PDB entry 2PR4 | X-ray diffraction, 2.05 A resolution | chains L and H

Chain L:
Name: nmAb 2F5 Fab' Heavy Chain
From: Homo sapiens
Notes: antibody fragment or engineered binder
Amino-acid sequence (214 residues; row label = number of the first residue in the row):
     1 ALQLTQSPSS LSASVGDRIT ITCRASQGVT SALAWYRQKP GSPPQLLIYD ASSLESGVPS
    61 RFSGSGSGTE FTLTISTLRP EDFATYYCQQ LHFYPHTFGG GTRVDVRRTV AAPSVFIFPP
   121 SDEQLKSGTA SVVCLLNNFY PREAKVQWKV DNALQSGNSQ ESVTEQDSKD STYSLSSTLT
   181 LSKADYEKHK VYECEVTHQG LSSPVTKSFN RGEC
Unresolved in the structure: 214
Cystine bridges: Cys23-Cys88, Cys134-Cys194

Chain H:
Name: nmAb 2F5 Fab' light Chain
From: Homo sapiens
Notes: antibody fragment or engineered binder
Amino-acid sequence (235 residues; row label = number of the first residue in the row):
     1 RITLKESGPP LVKPTQTLTL TCSFSGFSLS DFGVGVGWIR QPPGKALEWL AIIYSDDDKR
    61 YSPSLNTRLT ITKDTSKNQV VLVMTRVSPV DTATYFCAHR RGPTTLFGVP IARGPVNAMD
   121 VWGQGITVTI SSTSTKGPSV FPLAPSSKST SGGTAALGCL VKDYFPEPVT VSWNSGALTS
   181 GVHTFPAVLQ SSGLYSLSSV VTVPSSSLGT QTYTCNVNHK PSNTKVDKRV EPKSC
Unresolved in the structure: 104-113, 147-150, 233-235
Cystine bridges: Cys22-Cys97, Cys159-Cys215

How chain L and chain H interact:
Contacting residue pairs - 75 pairs, chain L then chain H:
  Ala32(L) with Asn117(H)
  Ala34(L) with Asn117(H); Ala118(H), hydrophobic
  Tyr36(L) with Ala118(H); Met119(H), hydrogen bond (side chain-backbone); Trp122(H)
  Gln38(L) with Gln41(H), hydrogen bond
  Pro43(L) with Phe96(H), hydrophobic; Gly123(H)
  Pro44(L) with Leu47(H), hydrophobic; Trp122(H)
  Leu46(L) with Ala118(H), hydrophobic; Asp120(H)
  Tyr49(L) with Arg101(H); Gly114(H); Pro115(H), hydrophobic; Asn117(H); Ala118(H), hydrophobic
  Asp50(L) with Gly114(H), hydrogen bond (side chain-backbone); Asn117(H), hydrogen bond
  Glu55(L) with Arg101(H), salt bridge
  Tyr87(L) with Gln41(H), hydrogen bond; Lys45(H); Ala46(H), hydrophobic; Leu47(H), hydrophobic
  Gln89(L) with Trp49(H); Met119(H)
  Leu91(L) with Arg100(H); Ala118(H)
  Tyr94(L) with Trp49(H), hydrophobic; Ile52(H), hydrophobic; Tyr54(H), hydrogen bond; Arg60(H); Arg100(H)
  Pro95(L) with Trp49(H), hydrophobic; Pro63(H)
  His96(L) with Trp49(H); Tyr54(H); Arg100(H)
  Phe98(L) with Ile39(H), hydrophobic; Leu47(H), hydrophobic; Trp49(H); Trp122(H), hydrophobic
  Gly99(L) with Ala46(H)
  Gly100(L) with Ala46(H)
  Phe116(L) with Ala156(H), hydrophobic
  Phe118(L) with Leu143(H); Ala144(H); Ala156(H)
  Ser121(L) with Phe141(H); Pro142(H)
  Glu123(L) with Phe141(H); Lys228(H), salt bridge
  Gln124(L) with Phe141(H); Lys162(H)
  Ser131(L) with Leu160(H); Lys162(H)
  Val133(L) with Leu143(H), hydrophobic
  Leu135(L) with Ala156(H), hydrophobic; Phe185(H), hydrophobic; Val200(H), hydrophobic
  Asn137(L) with His183(H), hydrogen bond
  Asn138(L) with His183(H), hydrogen bond
  Gln160(L) with Val188(H); Leu189(H), hydrogen bond (side chain-backbone); Gln190(H)
  Glu161(L) with Val188(H)
  Ser162(L) with Phe185(H); Pro186(H), hydrogen bond (side chain-backbone)
  Val163(L) with Pro186(H)
  Ser174(L) with His183(H), hydrogen bond; Phe185(H)
  Leu175(L) with Phe185(H), hydrophobic
  Ser176(L) with Phe185(H); Ser198(H), hydrogen bond
Other interface residues (no listed pair), chain L (40 interface residues in all): Ser31, Leu33, Ser42, Thr164
Other interface residues (no listed pair), chain H (46 interface residues in all): Ser62, Val116, Gln124, Val140, Pro145, Thr154, Ala155, Leu157, Thr202

Summary:
The interface between chain L and chain H involves 40 residues on one side and 46 on the other, with 12
hydrogen bonds and 2 salt bridges. Polar contacts include Glu55(L)-Arg101(H), Glu123(L)-Lys228(H) and
Tyr36(L)-Met119(H).
Chain L is nmAb 2F5 Fab' Heavy Chain and chain H is nmAb 2F5 Fab' light Chain, both from Homo sapiens; the
structure, Crystal Structure of Fab' from the HIV-1 Neutralizing Antibody 2F5, was determined by X-ray
diffraction, deposited together with 2P8L, 2P8M, 2P8P, 3D0V, 3DRO and 3DRQ.
